PDB entry 9FYT | X-ray diffraction, 1.55 A resolution | chains A and B of the 6 polymer chains in the assembly

== Chain A (and B) ==
Molecule: Alpha-cobratoxin
Organism: Naja kaouthia
Notes: chain B of this document is another copy of the same molecule, construct and numbering; everything in this record applies to it too
UniProt: P01391 (3L21_NAJKA); residue numbers follow UniProt; this construct covers 1-71
Amino-acid sequence (71 residues; numbered 1 to 71; the number before each row is that of its first residue):
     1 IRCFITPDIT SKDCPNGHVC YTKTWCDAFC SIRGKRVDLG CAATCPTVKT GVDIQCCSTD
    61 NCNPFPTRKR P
Disulfide bonds: C3-C20, C14-C41, C26-C30, C45-C56, C57-C62
Swiss-Prot annotation at these positions:
  - site: K23 (Binds to Torpedo AChR), W25 (Binds to both neuronal alpha-7/CHRNA7 and Torpedo AChRs), D27 (Binds to both neuronal alpha-7/CHRNA7 and Torpedo AChRs), A28 (Binds to alpha-7/CHRNA7 AChR), F29 (Binds to both neuronal alpha-7/CHRNA7 and Torpedo AChRs), R33 (Binds to both neuronal alpha-7/CHRNA7 and Torpedo AChRs), K35 (Binds to alpha-7/CHRNA7 AChR), R36 (Binds to both neuronal alpha-7/CHRNA7 and Torpedo AChRs, may be important for inhibition of GABA(A) receptors), K49 (Binds to Torpedo AChR), F65 (Binds to both neuronal alpha-7/CHRNA7 and Torpedo AChRs)
  - mutagenesis: K23 (K23E: 2-fold and 28-fold decrease in affinity for Torpedo AChRs), W25 (W25A: 11-fold decrease in affinity for Torpedo AChRs and 6-fold decrease in affinity for neuronal alpha-7/CHRNA7 AChR), D27 (D27R: 31-fold decrease in affinity for Torpedo AChRs and 50-fold decrease in affinity for neuronal alpha-7/CHRNA7 AChR), A28 (A28G: 5-fold decrease in affinity for neuronal alpha-7/CHRNA7 AChR), F29 (F29A: 12-fold decrease in affinity for Torpedo AChRs and 74-fold decrease in affinity for neuronal alpha-7/CHRNA7 AChR), R33 (R33E: 767-fold decrease in affinity for Torpedo AChRs and 339-fold decrease in affinity for neuronal alpha-7/CHRNA7 AChR), K35 (K35A: 11-fold decrease in affinity for neuronal alpha-7/CHRNA7 AChR), R36 (R36A: 16-fold decrease in affinity for Torpedo AChRs), K49 (K49E: 3-fold and 53-fold decrease in affinity for Torpedo AChRs), F65 (F65A: 7-fold decrease in affinity for Torpedo AChRs and 15-fold decrease in affinity for neuronal alpha-7/CHRNA7 AChR)

== How chain A and chain B interact ==
Pairs across the interface - 14 pairs, chain A then chain B:
  C26(A) - D27(B)
  C26(A) - A28(B)
  C26(A) - C30(B)  hydrophobic
  C26(A) - S31(B)
  D27(A) - C26(B)
  A28(A) - C26(B)
  C30(A) - C26(B)  hydrophobic
  C30(A) - C30(B)  hydrophobic
  C30(A) - S31(B)
  S31(A) - C26(B)
  S31(A) - C30(B)
  S31(A) - R68(B)  hydrogen bond
  R68(A) - S31(B)  hydrogen bond
  P71(A) - P71(B)
Interface residues without a listed pair, chain A (10 interface residues in all): G34, K35, G51
Interface residues without a listed pair, chain B (10 interface residues in all): G34, K35, G51

== In short ==
The chain A/chain B interface involves 10 residues from each chain; the contacts include 2 hydrogen bonds. Its
one hydrogen-bonded contact is S31(A)-R68(B). From UniProt: 10 mutagenesis sites on chain A.
Both chains are Alpha-cobratoxin (Naja kaouthia). Entry 9FYT (mAbs in complex with cobratoxin at pH 4.5) was
determined by X-ray diffraction together with 9HUB, 9HUO, 9HXO and 9FYS from the same study.
